PDB entry 2QFC | X-ray diffraction, 2.60 A resolution | chains A and B of the 4 polymer chains in the assembly

Chain A (and B):
Protein: PlcR protein
Source organism: Bacillus thuringiensis serovar israelensis ATCC 35646
Notes: chain B of this document is another copy of the same molecule, construct and numbering; everything in this record applies to it too
UniProtKB: Q45782 (Q45782_BACTU); residue numbers follow UniProt; this construct covers 1-285
Amino-acid sequence (293 residues; each row starts with the number of its first residue):
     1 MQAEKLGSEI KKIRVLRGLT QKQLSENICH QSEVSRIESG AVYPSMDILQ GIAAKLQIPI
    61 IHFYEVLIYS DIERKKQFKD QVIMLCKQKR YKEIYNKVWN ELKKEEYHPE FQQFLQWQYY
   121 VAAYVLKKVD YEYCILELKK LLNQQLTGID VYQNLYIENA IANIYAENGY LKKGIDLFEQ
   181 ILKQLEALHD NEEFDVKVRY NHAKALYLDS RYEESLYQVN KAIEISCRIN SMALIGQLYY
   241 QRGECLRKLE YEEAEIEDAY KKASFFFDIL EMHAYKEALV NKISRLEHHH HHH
Unresolved in the structure: 1-2, 287-293
Sequence notes: expression tag (286-293)
Reported in the primary citation:
  - self-association interface (contacts with another copy of this molecule); pairs are residue here / residue on that copy: Lys128-Asp130, Tyr95, Tyr95, Trp99, Tyr119, Tyr120, Val129, Tyr133, Leu136

Chain A / chain B interface:
Residue-residue contacts - 39 pairs, chain A then chain B:
  Lys12(A) - Thr147(B)  hydrogen bond (side chain-backbone)
  Ile68(A) - Ile68(B)  hydrophobic
  Ile68(A) - Tyr69(B)  hydrophobic
  Tyr69(A) - Ile68(B)  hydrophobic
  Tyr69(A) - His108(B)
  Ile72(A) - Tyr69(B)  hydrophobic
  Ile72(A) - Ile72(B)  hydrophobic
  Glu73(A) - Ile149(B)
  His108(A) - Tyr69(B)  hydrogen bond
  Thr147(A) - Lys12(B)
  Ile149(A) - Glu73(B)
  Ser226(A) - Met232(B)
  Cys227(A) - Met232(B)  hydrophobic
  Cys227(A) - Ile269(B)  hydrogen bond (side chain-backbone)
  Cys227(A) - Leu270(B)
  Asn230(A) - Lys87(B)
  Asn230(A) - Ser231(B)
  Asn230(A) - Met232(B)  hydrogen bond (backbone-backbone)
  Asn230(A) - Ala233(B)
  Asn230(A) - Leu270(B)
  Ser231(A) - Asn230(B)
  Ser231(A) - Met232(B)
  Met232(A) - Ser226(B)
  Met232(A) - Asn230(B)  hydrogen bond (backbone-backbone)
  Met232(A) - Ser231(B)
  Met232(A) - Met232(B)  hydrophobic
  Met232(A) - Ile235(B)  hydrophobic
  Ala233(A) - Asn230(B)
  Tyr239(A) - Ile269(B)
  Lys262(A) - Phe265(B)
  Phe265(A) - Lys262(B)
  Phe265(A) - Phe265(B)  hydrophobic
  Phe265(A) - Phe266(B)  hydrophobic
  Phe266(A) - Phe265(B)  hydrophobic
  Phe266(A) - Phe266(B)  hydrophobic
  Ile269(A) - Cys227(B)  hydrophobic
  Ile269(A) - Tyr239(B)
  Leu270(A) - Cys227(B)
  Leu270(A) - Asn230(B)
Also at the interface, not in a pair above, chain A (26 interface residues in all): Ile61, Tyr64, Glu65, Lys87, Ile235, Met272
Also at the interface, not in a pair above, chain B (26 interface residues in all): Ile61, Tyr64, Glu65, Met272

In short:
The chain A/chain B interface involves 26 residues from each chain, with 5 hydrogen bonds. Polar contacts
include Lys12(A)-Thr147(B), His108(A)-Tyr69(B) and Cys227(A)-Ile269(B). From the paper: a self-association
interface involving Tyr95(A), Trp99(A) and Tyr119(A) among others.
Both chains are PlcR protein (Bacillus thuringiensis serovar israelensis ATCC 35646). Entry 2QFC (Crystal
Structure of Bacillus thuringiensis PlcR complexed with PapR) was determined by X-ray diffraction.
